Entry 3J0L (electron microscopy, 9.80 A resolution (very low resolution: no residue pairs are listed; an interface is given only as per-side residue counts)); this record covers chains h and L of the 32 polymer chains in the assembly.

# Chain h
Molecule: 40S ribosomal RNA fragment
Source organism: Oryctolagus cuniculus
Sequence (111 nucleotides; row label = number of the first residue in the row):
  1606 CACCGCCCGUCGCUUGUAGUAACGAAUGGUCUGGUGAACCUUCUGGACUG
  1656 CGACAGCAAUGUUGCGGAAAAAUAAGUAAACCCUACCAUUUGGAACAACA
  1706 AGAAGUCGUAA

# Chain L
Protein: Ribosomal protein S23
Source organism: Oryctolagus cuniculus
Sequence (141 residues; row label = number of the first residue in the row):
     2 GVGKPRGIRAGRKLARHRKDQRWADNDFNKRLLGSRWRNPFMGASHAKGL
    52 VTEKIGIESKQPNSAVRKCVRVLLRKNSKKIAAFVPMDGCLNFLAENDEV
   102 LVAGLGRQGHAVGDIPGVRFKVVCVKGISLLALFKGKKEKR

# Chain h / chain L interface
At this resolution (10 A) residue pairs are not listed: 8 residues of chain h and 5 of chain L lie at the interface.

# In short
8 residues of chain h and 5 residues of chain L are in contact.
Here chain h is 40S ribosomal RNA fragment and chain L is Ribosomal protein S23, both from Oryctolagus
cuniculus. Entry 3J0L (Core of mammalian 80S pre-ribosome in complex with tRNAs fitted to a 9.8A cryo-EM map:
classic ...) was determined by electron microscopy (same publication as 3J0O and 3J0P).
